7WHJ - chains C and F of the 6 polymer chains in the assembly; structure by electron microscopy, 3.27 A resolution.

Chain C:
Name: Spike glycoprotein
From: Severe acute respiratory syndrome coronavirus 2
UniProtKB: P0DTC2 (SPIKE_SARS2); aligned to UniProt positions 1-1208 over residues 1-1208
Amino-acid sequence (1285 residues; numbered 1 to 1288 plus 6 insertion-coded residues; 9 numbers in that range are skipped by the numbering (no residue carries them; nothing is unmodelled there); the number before each row is that of its first residue; a row labelled like 177A-177F holds insertion residues (177A, then the next letters in order)):
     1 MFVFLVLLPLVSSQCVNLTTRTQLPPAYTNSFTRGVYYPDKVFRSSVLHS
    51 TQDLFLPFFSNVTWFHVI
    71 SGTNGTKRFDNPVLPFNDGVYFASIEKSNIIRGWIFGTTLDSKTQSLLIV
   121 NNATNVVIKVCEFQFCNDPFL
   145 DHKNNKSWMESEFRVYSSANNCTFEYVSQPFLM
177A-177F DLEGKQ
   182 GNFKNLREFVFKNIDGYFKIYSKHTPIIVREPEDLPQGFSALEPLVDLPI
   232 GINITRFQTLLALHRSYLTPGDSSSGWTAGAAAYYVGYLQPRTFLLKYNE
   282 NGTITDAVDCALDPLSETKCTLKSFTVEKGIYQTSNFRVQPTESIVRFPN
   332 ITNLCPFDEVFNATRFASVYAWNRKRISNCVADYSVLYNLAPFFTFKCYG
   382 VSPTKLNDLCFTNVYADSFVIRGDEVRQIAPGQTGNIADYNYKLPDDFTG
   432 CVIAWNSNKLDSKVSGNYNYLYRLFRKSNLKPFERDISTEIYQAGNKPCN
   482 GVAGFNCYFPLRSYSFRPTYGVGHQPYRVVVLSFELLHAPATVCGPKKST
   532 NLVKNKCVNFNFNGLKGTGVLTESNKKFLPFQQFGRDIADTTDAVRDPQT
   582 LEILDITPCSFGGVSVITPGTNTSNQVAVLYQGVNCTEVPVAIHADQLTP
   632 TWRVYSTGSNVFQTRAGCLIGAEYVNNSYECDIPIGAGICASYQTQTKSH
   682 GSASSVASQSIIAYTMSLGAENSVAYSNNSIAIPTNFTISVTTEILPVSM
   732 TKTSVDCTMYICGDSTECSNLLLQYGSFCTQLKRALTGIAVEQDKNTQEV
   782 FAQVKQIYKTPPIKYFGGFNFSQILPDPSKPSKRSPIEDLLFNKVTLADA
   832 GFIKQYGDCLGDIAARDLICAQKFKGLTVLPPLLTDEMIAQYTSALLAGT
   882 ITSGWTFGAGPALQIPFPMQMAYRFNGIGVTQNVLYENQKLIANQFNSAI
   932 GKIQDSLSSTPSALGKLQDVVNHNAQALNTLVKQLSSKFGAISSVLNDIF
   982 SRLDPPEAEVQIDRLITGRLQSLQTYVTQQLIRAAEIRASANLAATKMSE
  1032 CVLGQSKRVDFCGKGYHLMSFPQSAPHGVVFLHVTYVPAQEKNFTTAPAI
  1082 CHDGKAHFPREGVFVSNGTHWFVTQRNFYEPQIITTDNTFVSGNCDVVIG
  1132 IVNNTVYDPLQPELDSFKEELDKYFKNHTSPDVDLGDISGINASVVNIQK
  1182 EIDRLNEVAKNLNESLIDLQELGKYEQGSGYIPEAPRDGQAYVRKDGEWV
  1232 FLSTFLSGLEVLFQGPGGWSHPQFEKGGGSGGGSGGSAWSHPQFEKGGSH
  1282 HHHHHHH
Disordered / not traced: 1-25, 71-77, 145-155, 177A-177F, 245-261, 622-629, 677-688, 828-846, 1148-1288
Disulfide bonds: Cys131-Cys166, Cys291-Cys301, Cys336-Cys361, Cys379-Cys432, Cys391-Cys525, Cys480-Cys488, Cys538-Cys590, Cys617-Cys649, Cys662-Cys671, Cys738-Cys760, Cys743-Cys749, Cys1032-Cys1043, Cys1082-Cys1126
Glycans and other covalent adducts: N-acetylglucosamine (NAG) linked to Asn122, Asn165, Asn234, Asn282, Asn331, Asn343, Asn616, Asn709, Asn717, Asn801, Asn1074, Asn1098, Asn1134
Differences from the reference sequence: variant Val67 (Ala in P0DTC2), Ile95 (Thr in P0DTC2), Asp145 (Gly142 in P0DTC2), Asp339 (Gly in P0DTC2), Leu371 (Ser in P0DTC2), Pro373 (Ser in P0DTC2), Phe375 (Ser in P0DTC2), Asn417 (Lys in P0DTC2), Lys440 (Asn in P0DTC2), Ser446 (Gly in P0DTC2), Asn477 (Ser in P0DTC2), Lys478 (Thr in P0DTC2), Ala484 (Glu in P0DTC2), Arg493 (Gln in P0DTC2), Ser496 (Gly in P0DTC2), Arg498 (Gln in P0DTC2), Tyr501 (Asn in P0DTC2), His505 (Tyr in P0DTC2), Lys547 (Thr in P0DTC2), Gly614 (Asp in P0DTC2), Tyr655 (His in P0DTC2), Lys679 (Asn in P0DTC2), His681 (Pro in P0DTC2), Lys764 (Asn in P0DTC2), Tyr796 (Asp in P0DTC2), Pro817 (Phe in P0DTC2), Lys856 (Asn in P0DTC2), His954 (Gln in P0DTC2), Lys969 (Asn in P0DTC2), Phe981 (Leu in P0DTC2); engineered mutation Gly682 (Arg in P0DTC2), Ser683 (Arg in P0DTC2), Ser685 (Arg in P0DTC2), Pro892 (Ala in P0DTC2), Pro899 (Ala in P0DTC2), Pro942 (Ala in P0DTC2), Pro986 (Lys in P0DTC2), Pro987 (Val in P0DTC2); expression tag (1209-1288)

Chain F:
Name: Bn03_nano2
From: Homo sapiens
Amino-acid sequence (120 residues; numbered 139 to 258; the number before each row is that of its first residue):
   139 EVQLVESGGGLVQPGGSLRLSCAASDFYFDYYEMSWVRQAPGQGLEWVST
   189 ISGLGGATYYADSVKGRFTISRDNSKNTLYLQMNSLRAEDTALYYCATRS
   239 PFGDYAFSYWGQGTLVTVSS
Disordered / not traced: 258
Disulfide bonds: Cys160-Cys234

How chain C and chain F interact:
Contacting residue pairs (14):
  Tyr369(C) - Pro179(F)  hydrophobic
  Tyr369(C) - Gly180(F)
  Asn370(C) - Leu231(F)
  Leu371(C) - Leu253(F)  hydrophobic
  Pro373(C) - Gln177(F)
  Pro373(C) - Tyr233(F)
  Phe374(C) - Gln177(F)
  Lys440(C) - Gln250(F)
  Thr500(C) - Glu139(F)
  Thr500(C) - Val140(F)
  Thr500(C) - Gln141(F)  hydrogen bond (backbone-side chain)
  Tyr501(C) - Glu139(F)
  Gly502(C) - Glu139(F)  hydrogen bond (backbone-side chain)
  Val503(C) - Trp248(F)
Interface residues without a listed pair, chain C (11 interface residues in all): Asn439
Interface residues without a listed pair, chain F (13 interface residues in all): Tyr247, Gly249

In short:
Chain C and chain F form an interface of 11 and 13 residues respectively; the contacts include 2 hydrogen
bonds. Polar contacts include Thr500(C)-Gln141(F) and Gly502(C)-Glu139(F). N-acetylglucosamine is covalently
linked to Asn122(C), Asn165(C), Asn234(C), Asn282(C), Asn331(C) and Asn343(C) and 7 more.
Chain C is Spike glycoprotein (Severe acute respiratory syndrome coronavirus 2) and chain F is Bn03_nano2
(Homo sapiens); the structure, The state 1 complex structure of Omicron spike with Bn03 (1-up RBD, 3
nanobodies), was determined by electron microscopy together with 7WHI and 7WHK from the same study.
